Entry 7L13 (X-ray diffraction, 2.17 A resolution); this record covers chains A and B.

# Chain A (and B)
Name: 3C-like proteinase
From: Severe acute respiratory syndrome coronavirus 2
Notes: EC 3.4.22.69; chain B of this document is another copy of the same molecule, construct and numbering; everything in this record applies to it too
UniProt: P0DTD1 (R1AB_SARS2); residues 1-306 here correspond to UniProt positions 3264-3569 (UniProt number = residue number + 3263)
Sequence (306 residues; numbered 1 to 306; the number before each row is that of its first residue):
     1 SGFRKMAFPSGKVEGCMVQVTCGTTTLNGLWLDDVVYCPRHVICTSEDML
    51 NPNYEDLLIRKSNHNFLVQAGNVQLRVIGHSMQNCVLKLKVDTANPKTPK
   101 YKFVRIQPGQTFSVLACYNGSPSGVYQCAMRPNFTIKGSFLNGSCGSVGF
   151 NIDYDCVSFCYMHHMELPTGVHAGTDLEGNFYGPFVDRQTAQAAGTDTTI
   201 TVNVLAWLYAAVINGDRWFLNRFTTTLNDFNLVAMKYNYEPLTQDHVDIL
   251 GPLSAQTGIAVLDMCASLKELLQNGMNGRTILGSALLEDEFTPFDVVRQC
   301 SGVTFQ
Not modelled in the structure: 302-306 (chain B: 306)
Residues lining bound ligands: XF7 ((5S)-5-(3-{3-chloro-5-[(2-chlorophenyl)methoxy]phenyl}-2-oxo[2H-[1,3'-bipyridine]]-5-yl)pyrimidine-2,4(3H,5H)-dione): T24, T25, T26, H41, M49, Y54, F140, L141, N142, G143, S144, C145, H163, H164, M165, E166, L167, P168, H172, D187, R188, Q189, T190, Q192
Swiss-Prot annotation at these positions:
  - active site: H41 (For 3CL-PRO activity), C145 (Nucleophile)
  - site: Q306 (Cleavage)
  - cross-link (Glycyl lysine isopeptide (Lys-Gly)): K5 (interchain with G-Cter in ubiquitin), K90 (interchain with G-Cter in ubiquitin)
What the authors report for this chain:
  - binding site for XF7: M165, L167
  - catalytic residues: H41, C145 (citing earlier work)

# Interface between chain A and chain B
Residue-residue contacts - 86 pairs, chain A then chain B:
  S1(A) with G138(B); S139(B); F140(B), hydrogen bond (backbone-backbone); E166(B), hydrogen bond (backbone-side chain); G170(B); H172(B)
  G2(A) with G138(B); S139(B), hydrogen bond (backbone-side chain)
  R4(A) with K5(B); Y126(B); Q127(B), hydrogen bond (side chain-backbone); C128(B); K137(B), hydrogen bond (side chain-backbone); G138(B); S139(B); E290(B), salt bridge
  M6(A) with G124(B); V125(B); Y126(B), hydrophobic
  A7(A) with G124(B); V125(B), hydrogen bond (backbone-backbone)
  F8(A) with V125(B)
  P9(A) with S10(B); E14(B); P122(B), hydrophobic; S123(B); G124(B)
  S10(A) with P9(B); S10(B), hydrogen bond (side chain-backbone); E14(B), hydrogen bond (backbone-side chain)
  G11(A) with G11(B); E14(B), hydrogen bond (backbone-side chain)
  E14(A) with P9(B); S10(B), hydrogen bond (side chain-backbone); G11(B), hydrogen bond (side chain-backbone)
  Y118(A) with G302(B); T304(B)
  S121(A) with T304(B), hydrogen bond (side chain-backbone); F305(B), hydrogen bond (side chain-backbone)
  P122(A) with P9(B), hydrophobic; T304(B); F305(B)
  S123(A) with P9(B); V303(B), hydrogen bond (side chain-backbone); T304(B); F305(B)
  G124(A) with M6(B); A7(B); P9(B)
  V125(A) with M6(B); A7(B), hydrogen bond (backbone-backbone); F8(B); V125(B), hydrophobic
  Y126(A) with R4(B); K5(B); M6(B), hydrophobic
  Q127(A) with R4(B), hydrogen bond (backbone-side chain)
  C128(A) with R4(B)
  K137(A) with R4(B), hydrogen bond (backbone-side chain)
  G138(A) with S1(B); G2(B)
  S139(A) with S1(B); G2(B); R4(B); M6(B); Q299(B), hydrogen bond
  F140(A) with S1(B), hydrogen bond (backbone-backbone)
  L141(A) with Q299(B); C300(B); S301(B); G302(B)
  E166(A) with S1(B), hydrogen bond (side chain-backbone)
  G170(A) with S1(B)
  H172(A) with S1(B), hydrogen bond (side chain-backbone)
  G283(A) with L286(B)
  A285(A) with A285(B), hydrophobic; L286(B)
  L286(A) with T280(B); G283(B); A285(B), hydrophobic
  E290(A) with R4(B), salt bridge
  R298(A) with S123(B)
  Q299(A) with S139(B), hydrogen bond; L141(B)
  C300(A) with L141(B)
  S301(A) with L141(B)
Interface residues without a listed pair, chain A (41 interface residues in all): F3, K5, K12, L115, T280, S284
Interface residues without a listed pair, chain B (42 interface residues in all): F3, L115, G278, S284

# In short
41 residues of chain A and 42 residues of chain B are in contact, with 22 hydrogen bonds and 2 salt bridges.
Among the polar pairs are R4(A)-E290(B), S1(A)-E166(B) and G2(A)-S139(B). Chain A binds compound XF7. The
paper reports catalytic residues H41(A) and C145(A); a binding site for XF7 at M165(A) and L167(A).
Both chains are 3C-like proteinase (Severe acute respiratory syndrome coronavirus 2). Entry 7L13 (Crystal
structure of the sars-cov-2(2019-ncov) main protease in complex with compound 21) was determined by X-ray
diffraction together with 7L10, 7L11, 7L12 and 7L14 from the same study.
